2FCI - chains B and A; structure by solution NMR.

[Chain B]
Name: Doubly phosphorylated peptide derived from Syk kinase comprising residues 338-350
Notes: fragment: Phosphopeptide from Syk kinase
Sequence (14 residues; numbered 1 to 14; the number before each row is that of its first residue):
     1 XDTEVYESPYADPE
Modified / non-standard residues: ACE (acetyl group) at position 1; Tyr6, Tyr10 (o-phosphotyrosine; PTR); Glu14 (4-amido-4-carbamoyl-butyric acid; GMA)

[Chain A]
Name: C-termainl SH2 domain from phospholipase C-gamma-1 comprising residues 663-759
Organism: Bos taurus
Notes: EC 3.1.4.11; fragment: C-terminal SH2 domain
Reference sequence: P08487 (PLCG1_BOVIN); residues 6-102 here correspond to UniProt positions 663-759 (UniProt number = residue number + 657)
Sequence (105 residues; row label = number of the first residue in the row):
     1 GSPGIHESKEWYHASLTRAQAEHMLMRVPRDGAFLVRKRNEPNSYAISFR
    51 AEGKIKHCRVQQEGQTVMLGNSEFDSLVDLISYYEKHPLYRKMKLRYPIN
   101 EENSS
Sequence notes: cloning artifact (1-5, 103-105)
Reported in the primary citation:
  - conformationally variable residues (helix shift, loop rearrangement): Arg18, Lys56 to Cys58, Leu89
  - contacts within the chain: Leu16-Arg37, Met26-Ser48, Ala51-Tyr90, Glu52-Tyr90, Gly32-Lys92
  - specificity-determining residues: Lys56 (by similarity / conservation)
  - mutagenesis - K56Q: decreased binding to Doubly phosphorylated peptide derived from Syk kinase comprising residues 338-350 (chain B)

[Chain B / chain A interface]
Pairs across the interface (41; chain B residue first):
  Thr3(B) - Ala19(A)
  Glu4(B) - Arg18(A)
  Glu4(B) - Arg39(A)
  Glu4(B) - Asn40(A)
  Val5(B) - Arg39(A)
  Tyr6(B) - Ala19(A)
  Tyr6(B) - Glu22(A)
  Tyr6(B) - Arg37(A)
  Tyr6(B) - Arg39(A)
  Tyr6(B) - Ala46(A)
  Tyr6(B) - His57(A)
  Tyr6(B) - Cys58(A)
  Tyr6(B) - Arg59(A)
  Glu7(B) - Cys58(A)
  Glu7(B) - Arg59(A)
  Ser8(B) - Cys58(A)
  Ser8(B) - Gly70(A)
  Pro9(B) - Lys56(A)
  Pro9(B) - Cys58(A)
  Pro9(B) - Arg59(A)
  Pro9(B) - Val60(A)
  Pro9(B) - Leu69(A)
  Pro9(B) - Gly70(A)
  Tyr10(B) - Ile47(A)
  Tyr10(B) - Phe49(A)
  Tyr10(B) - Ala51(A)
  Tyr10(B) - Lys54(A)
  Tyr10(B) - Ile55(A)
  Tyr10(B) - Lys56(A)
  Tyr10(B) - Leu69(A)
  Tyr10(B) - Tyr84(A)
  Tyr10(B) - Tyr90(A)
  Ala11(B) - Leu69(A)
  Ala11(B) - Asn71(A)
  Asp12(B) - Asn71(A)
  Asp12(B) - Tyr84(A)
  Pro13(B) - Tyr84(A)
  Glu14(B) - Lys54(A)
  Glu14(B) - Tyr84(A)
  Glu14(B) - Pro88(A)
  Glu14(B) - Tyr90(A)
Also at the interface, not in a pair above, chain B (13 interface residues in all): Asp2
Also at the interface, not in a pair above, chain A (28 interface residues in all): His23, Glu41, Phe74, Leu80, His87
The authors on this interface:
  - interface residues, chain A: Arg18(A), Arg37(A), Arg39(A), Asn40(A), Ala46(A), Lys54(A), Lys56(A), His57(A), Cys58(A), Arg59(A)

[Summary]
13 residues of chain B and 28 residues of chain A are in contact. The paper reports that K56Q of chain A
reduces binding to Doubly phosphorylated peptide derived from Syk kinase comprising residues 338-350 (chain
B); interface residues Arg18(A), Arg37(A) and Arg39(A) among others.
Chain B is Doubly phosphorylated peptide derived from Syk kinase comprising residues 338-350 and chain A is
C-termainl SH2 domain from phospholipase C-gamma-1 comprising residues 663-759 (Bos taurus); the structure,
Structural basis for the requirement of two phosphotyrosines in signaling mediated by Syk tyrosine kinase, was
determined by solution NMR.
